3T6D - chains L and M of the 4 polymer chains in the assembly; structure by X-ray diffraction, 1.95 A resolution.

== Chain L ==
Name: Photosynthetic reaction center L-subunit
Organism: Blastochloris viridis
UniProt: B8Y5U6 (B8Y5U6_RHOVI); residues 1-273 here correspond to UniProt positions 2-274 (UniProt number = residue number + 1)
Chain sequence (273 residues; numbered 1 to 273; the number before each row is that of its first residue):
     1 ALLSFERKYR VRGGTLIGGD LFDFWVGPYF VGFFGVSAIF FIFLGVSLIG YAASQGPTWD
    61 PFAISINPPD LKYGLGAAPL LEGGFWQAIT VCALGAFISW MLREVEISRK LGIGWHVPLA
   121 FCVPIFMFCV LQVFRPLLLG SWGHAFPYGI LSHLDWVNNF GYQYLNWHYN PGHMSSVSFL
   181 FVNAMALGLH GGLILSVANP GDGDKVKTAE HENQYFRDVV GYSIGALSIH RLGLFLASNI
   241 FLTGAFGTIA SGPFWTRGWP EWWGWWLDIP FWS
Metal / ion sites: bacteriochlorophyll b Mg site 1 near His153 (its only coordinating residue here); bacteriochlorophyll b Mg site 2 near His173 (its only coordinating residue here); Fe2+: His190, His230 (shared with His217(M), Glu232(M), His264(M) of chain M)
Ligand contacts:
  - bacteriochlorophyll b (BCB), molecule 1: Ile49, Phe97, Phe128, Leu131, Phe146, Ile150, Leu151, His153, Leu154, Trp156, Val157
  - bacteriochlorophyll b (BCB), molecule 2: Phe97, Phe121, Pro124, Ile125, Met127, Phe128, Leu131, Val157, Asn158, Phe160, Gly161, Tyr162, Trp167, His168, Asn170, Gly172, His173, Ser176, Val177, Leu180, Phe181, Ile240, Phe241, Gly244, Ala245, Gly247, Thr248
  - bacteriochlorophyll b (BCB), molecule 3: Val157, Tyr162, His168, Phe181
  - bacteriochlorophyll b (BCB), molecule 4: His168, His173, Met174, Val177, Ser178, Phe181, Val182, Met185, Val220, Gly221, Tyr222
  - bacteriopheophytin b (BPB), molecule 1: Phe41, Ile42, Gly45, Ile49, Ile89, Cys92, Ala93, Ala96, Phe97, Trp100, Glu104, Val117, Ala120, Phe121, Val123, Pro124, Phe128, Phe146, Tyr148, Gly149, Ile150, His153, Ala237, Ser238, Phe241
  - bacteriopheophytin b (BPB), molecule 2: Phe181, Ala184, Met185, Leu189, Phe216, Val219, Val220
  - diacyl glycerol (DGA): Pro171, Gly172, Met174, Ser175, Ser178, Thr243, Phe246, Trp262, Trp263, Trp265
  - heptane-1,2,3-triol (HTO), molecule 1: Phe33, Val36, Ser37, Phe40
  - heptane-1,2,3-triol (HTO), molecule 2: Lys72, Tyr73, Glu82
  - heptane-1,2,3-triol (HTO), molecule 3: Ala77, Ala78, Pro79, Leu80, Gly84, Gln87, Ala88, Val91
  - heptane-1,2,3-triol (HTO), molecule 4: Ala77, Ala78, Pro79, Leu80
  - heptane-1,2,3-triol (HTO), molecule 5: Gly114, Trp115, His116, Leu119
  - menaquinone-9 (MQ9): Val26, Tyr29, Phe30, Val31, Gly35, Ile39, Ile42, Phe43, Val46, Ser47, Trp100, Arg103
  - Ubiquinone-9 (UQ9), molecule 1: Met174, Trp263, Trp265, Trp266
  - Ubiquinone-9 (UQ9), molecule 2: Ser178, Phe179, Val182, Met185, Ala186, Leu189, His190, Leu193, Ile194, Glu212, Asn213, Phe216, Val220, Tyr222, Ser223, Ile224, Gly225, Ala226, Ile229, Leu232, Leu236

== Chain M ==
Name: Photosynthetic reaction center M-subunit
Organism: Blastochloris viridis
UniProt: B8Y5U7 (B8Y5U7_RHOVI); residues 1-323 here correspond to UniProt positions 2-324 (UniProt number = residue number + 1)
Chain sequence (323 residues; row label = number of the first residue in the row):
     1 ADYQTIYTQI QARGPHITVS GEWGDNDRIG KPFYSYWLGK IGDAQIGPIY LGASGIAAFA
    61 FGATAILIIG FNMLAEVHFD PLQFFRQFFW LGLYPPKAQY GMGIPPLHDG GWWLMAGLFM
   121 TLSLGSWWIR VYSRARALGL GTHIAWNFAA AIFFVLCIGC IHPALVGSWS EGVPFGIWPH
   181 IDWLTAFSIR YGNFYYCPWH GFSIGFAYGC GLLFAAHGAT ILAVARFGGD REIEQITDRG
   241 TAVERAALFW RWTIGFNATI ESVHRWGWFF SLMVMVSASV GILLTGTFVD NWYLWCVKHG
   301 AAPDYPAYLP ATPDPASLPG APK
Metal / ion sites: bacteriochlorophyll b Mg site 1 near His180 (its only coordinating residue here); bacteriochlorophyll b Mg site 2 near His200 (its only coordinating residue here); Fe2+: His217, Glu232, His264 (shared with His190(L), His230(L) of chain L)
Ligand contacts:
  - bacteriochlorophyll b (BCB), molecule 1: Ile46, Met120, Phe154, Val155, Ile158, Val173, Ile177, Trp178, His180, Ile181, Trp183, Leu184
  - bacteriochlorophyll b (BCB), molecule 2: Gly62, Ala65, Ile66, Ile69, Met120, Leu124, Phe148, Ala151, Ile152, Phe154, Val155, Ile158, Trp183, Leu184, Thr185, Phe187, Ser188, Phe194, Tyr195, Cys197, Trp199, His200, Ser203, Ile204, Ala207, Tyr208, Val274, Met275, Ala278, Gly281, Ile282
  - bacteriochlorophyll b (BCB), molecule 3: Leu184, Tyr195, Tyr208
  - bacteriochlorophyll b (BCB), molecule 4: Tyr195, His200, Gly201, Ile204, Gly205, Tyr208, Gly209, Leu212, Phe270
  - bacteriopheophytin b (BPB), molecule 1: Ala58, Phe59, Gly62, Ala63, Ile66, Leu67, Ser123, Leu124, Trp127, Val131, Ile144, Asn147, Phe148, Ala151, Ser271, Val274, Met275
  - bacteriopheophytin b (BPB), molecule 2: Tyr208, Gly211, Leu212, Ala215, Ala216, Trp250, Thr253, Ile254
  - (2S,3R)-heptane-1,2,3-triol (HTH): Tyr7, Lys40, Ile41
  - heptane-1,2,3-triol (HTO): Pro198, Gly201, Phe202
  - menaquinone-9 (MQ9): Leu212, Leu213, Ala216, His217, Thr220, Val243, Ala246, Ala247, Trp250, Ile254, Phe256, Asn257, Ala258, Thr259, Ile260, Val263, Trp266, Phe270
  - 15-cis-1,2-dihydroneurosporene (NS5): Ile66, Leu67, Ile69, Gly70, Phe71, Met73, Leu74, Phe84, Phe88, Ile104, Trp113, Leu114, Gly117, Leu118, Met120, Thr121, Val155, Leu156, Ile158, Gly159, Cys160, Trp169, Val173, Pro174, Phe175, Gly176, Ile177, His180
  - Ubiquinone-9 (UQ9), molecule 1: Ile49, Phe59, Trp127
  - Ubiquinone-9 (UQ9), molecule 2: Phe85, Phe88, Phe89

== Chain L / chain M interface ==
Pairs across the interface - 196 pairs, chain L then chain M:
  Leu3(L) with Leu248(M), hydrophobic; Arg251(M); Asn257(M)
  Phe5(L) with Arg239(M); Glu244(M)
  Glu6(L) with Leu248(M); Arg251(M), salt bridge; Trp252(M), hydrogen bond
  Lys8(L) with Glu244(M), salt bridge
  Tyr9(L) with Thr241(M), hydrogen bond; Glu244(M), hydrogen bond; Arg245(M); Leu248(M), hydrophobic; Trp252(M)
  Arg10(L) with Trp252(M)
  Trp25(L) with Trp252(M)
  Pro28(L) with Arg251(M); Trp252(M); Gly255(M)
  Tyr29(L) with Trp252(M); Thr253(M); Ile254(M); Gly255(M)
  Phe30(L) with Trp252(M), hydrogen bond (backbone-backbone)
  Asp60(L) with Gly300(M)
  Phe62(L) with Ala301(M)
  Ala63(L) with Ala301(M); Ala302(M); Pro303(M)
  Trp100(L) with Thr253(M)
  Arg103(L) with Trp252(M), hydrogen bond (side chain-backbone); Thr253(M), hydrogen bond (side chain-backbone)
  Glu104(L) with Phe249(M); Thr253(M)
  Ile107(L) with Phe249(M), hydrophobic; Trp252(M); Thr253(M)
  Ser108(L) with Phe249(M)
  Lys110(L) with Trp252(M)
  Leu111(L) with Arg245(M), hydrogen bond (backbone-side chain); Leu248(M); Phe249(M); Trp252(M), hydrophobic
  Gly112(L) with Phe227(M)
  Ile113(L) with Ala223(M); Val224(M), hydrophobic; Arg245(M); Phe249(M), hydrophobic
  Gly114(L) with Ala223(M), hydrogen bond (backbone-backbone)
  His116(L) with Thr5(M), hydrogen bond; Ala219(M); Leu222(M); Ala223(M)
  Val117(L) with Ala219(M); Thr220(M); Phe249(M), hydrophobic; Trp250(M), hydrophobic
  Leu151(L) with Tyr196(M), hydrophobic; Ala301(M); Pro303(M)
  Ser152(L) with Pro303(M); Tyr305(M)
  Leu154(L) with Tyr195(M)
  Asp155(L) with Tyr196(M), hydrogen bond; Pro303(M); Tyr305(M), hydrogen bond
  Val157(L) with Tyr195(M)
  Asn158(L) with Asn193(M); Tyr195(M)
  Tyr162(L) with Thr185(M)
  Asn166(L) with Asp182(M)
  His168(L) with Ile181(M); Leu184(M)
  Tyr169(L) with Trp178(M), hydrophobic; Asp182(M), hydrogen bond
  Met174(L) with Trp178(M), hydrophobic
  Leu180(L) with Ala207(M)
  Asn183(L) with Cys210(M); Gly211(M), hydrogen bond (side chain-backbone); Phe214(M)
  Ala184(L) with Cys210(M), hydrophobic; Ser271(M), hydrogen bond (backbone-side chain)
  Ala186(L) with Phe214(M)
  Leu187(L) with Cys210(M), hydrophobic; Phe214(M); Gly267(M)
  Gly188(L) with Asn147(M); Trp268(M); Ser271(M)
  Leu189(L) with Ile144(M), hydrophobic
  His190(L) with Phe214(M); His217(M); Glu232(M), salt bridge; His264(M), hydrogen bond
  Gly191(L) with His264(M)
  Gly192(L) with His143(M); Ile144(M); Trp268(M)
  Leu193(L) with Ile144(M)
  Ile194(L) with Glu232(M); Ile233(M), hydrophobic; Ile236(M), hydrophobic; His264(M)
  Leu195(L) with His143(M); Glu261(M); His264(M); Arg265(M)
  Ser196(L) with Leu140(M); Gly141(M), hydrogen bond (backbone-backbone); His143(M)
  Val197(L) with Leu140(M), hydrophobic; Ile233(M), hydrophobic
  Asn199(L) with Gly141(M); His143(M); Glu261(M), hydrogen bond; Arg265(M)
  Pro200(L) with Arg136(M), hydrogen bond (backbone-side chain); Gly139(M); Gly141(M)
  Val206(L) with Ile233(M), hydrophobic
  Lys207(L) with Gly139(M), hydrogen bond (side chain-backbone); Leu140(M); Ile233(M)
  Glu210(L) with Ile17(M); Val19(M)
  His211(L) with Val19(M); Leu138(M)
  Glu212(L) with Ile233(M)
  Gln214(L) with Ile17(M); Thr18(M); Val19(M), hydrogen bond (side chain-backbone); Arg28(M); Leu138(M)
  Tyr215(L) with Val131(M), hydrogen bond (side chain-backbone); Arg134(M); Ala135(M); Leu138(M), hydrophobic; Leu140(M), hydrophobic; Ile144(M), hydrophobic
  Phe216(L) with Ile144(M), hydrophobic
  Arg217(L) with Asp43(M), salt bridge; Gln45(M); Pro48(M); Ile49(M)
  Asp218(L) with Arg28(M), salt bridge; Ile49(M); Tyr50(M), hydrogen bond (backbone-backbone); Arg130(M), hydrogen bond (backbone-side chain); Arg134(M), salt bridge
  Val219(L) with Trp127(M); Arg130(M), hydrogen bond (backbone-side chain); Arg134(M)
  Val220(L) with Ile49(M)
  Gly221(L) with Gly47(M), hydrogen bond (backbone-backbone); Pro48(M); Ile49(M)
  Tyr222(L) with Leu38(M); Gly42(M); Asp43(M), hydrogen bond (side chain-backbone); Gln45(M)
  Ser223(L) with Asp43(M)
  Ile224(L) with Gly42(M); Asp43(M), hydrogen bond (backbone-backbone)
  Ala226(L) with Asp230(M)
  Leu227(L) with Gln4(M); Leu222(M), hydrophobic; Ala225(M), hydrophobic; Asp230(M)
  Ser228(L) with Ile41(M), hydrogen bond (side chain-backbone); Gly42(M)
  Ile229(L) with Phe214(M)
  His230(L) with His217(M), hydrogen bond; Gly218(M); Ile221(M); Glu232(M), salt bridge
  Arg231(L) with Gln4(M), hydrogen bond (side chain-backbone); Thr5(M), hydrogen bond (side chain-backbone); Ile6(M), hydrogen bond (side chain-backbone); Tyr7(M); Ile41(M), hydrogen bond (side chain-backbone)
  Gly233(L) with Phe214(M)
  Leu234(L) with Ala215(M); Leu222(M), hydrophobic
  Ala237(L) with Gly211(M); Ala215(M)
  Trp263(L) with Trp90(M), hydrophobic; Trp178(M)
  Trp266(L) with Phe85(M), hydrophobic; Arg86(M), hydrogen bond (side chain-backbone)
  Leu267(L) with Arg86(M), hydrogen bond (backbone-side chain); Trp90(M), hydrophobic
  Trp272(L) with Leu82(M), hydrophobic; Gln83(M), hydrogen bond (backbone-side chain); Phe85(M), hydrophobic; Arg86(M), hydrogen bond (backbone-side chain)
  Ser273(L) with Arg86(M)
Interface residues without a listed pair, chain L (92 interface residues in all): Ser4, Ser65, Asn67, Asp70, Pro118, Ala120, Ala198, Ile240, Phe271
Interface residues without a listed pair, chain M (94 interface residues in all): Ile46, Ile189, Tyr208, Leu213, Ala216, Thr237, Ala247, Tyr308

== Overview ==
92 residues of chain L and 94 residues of chain M are in contact; the contacts include 37 hydrogen bonds and 7
salt bridges. Among the polar pairs are Glu6(L)-Arg251(M), Lys8(L)-Glu244(M) and His190(L)-Glu232(M).
Chain L is Photosynthetic reaction center L-subunit and chain M is Photosynthetic reaction center M-subunit,
both from Blastochloris viridis; the structure, Crystal Structure of the Reaction Centre from Blastochloris
viridis strain DSM 133 (ATCC 19567) substrain-08, was determined by X-ray diffraction together with 3T6E from
the same study.
